PDB entry 6MMM | electron microscopy, 6.84 A resolution (low resolution: residue-level contacts below are approximate; hydrogen-bond / salt-bridge calls are withheld) | chains A and D of the 4 polymer chains in the assembly

[Chain A]
Protein: Glutamate receptor ionotropic, NMDA 1
Source organism: Rattus norvegicus
UniProtKB: P35439 (NMDZ1_RAT), isoform P35439-5; residue numbers follow UniProt; this construct covers 1-838
Sequence (838 residues; row label = number of the first residue in the row):
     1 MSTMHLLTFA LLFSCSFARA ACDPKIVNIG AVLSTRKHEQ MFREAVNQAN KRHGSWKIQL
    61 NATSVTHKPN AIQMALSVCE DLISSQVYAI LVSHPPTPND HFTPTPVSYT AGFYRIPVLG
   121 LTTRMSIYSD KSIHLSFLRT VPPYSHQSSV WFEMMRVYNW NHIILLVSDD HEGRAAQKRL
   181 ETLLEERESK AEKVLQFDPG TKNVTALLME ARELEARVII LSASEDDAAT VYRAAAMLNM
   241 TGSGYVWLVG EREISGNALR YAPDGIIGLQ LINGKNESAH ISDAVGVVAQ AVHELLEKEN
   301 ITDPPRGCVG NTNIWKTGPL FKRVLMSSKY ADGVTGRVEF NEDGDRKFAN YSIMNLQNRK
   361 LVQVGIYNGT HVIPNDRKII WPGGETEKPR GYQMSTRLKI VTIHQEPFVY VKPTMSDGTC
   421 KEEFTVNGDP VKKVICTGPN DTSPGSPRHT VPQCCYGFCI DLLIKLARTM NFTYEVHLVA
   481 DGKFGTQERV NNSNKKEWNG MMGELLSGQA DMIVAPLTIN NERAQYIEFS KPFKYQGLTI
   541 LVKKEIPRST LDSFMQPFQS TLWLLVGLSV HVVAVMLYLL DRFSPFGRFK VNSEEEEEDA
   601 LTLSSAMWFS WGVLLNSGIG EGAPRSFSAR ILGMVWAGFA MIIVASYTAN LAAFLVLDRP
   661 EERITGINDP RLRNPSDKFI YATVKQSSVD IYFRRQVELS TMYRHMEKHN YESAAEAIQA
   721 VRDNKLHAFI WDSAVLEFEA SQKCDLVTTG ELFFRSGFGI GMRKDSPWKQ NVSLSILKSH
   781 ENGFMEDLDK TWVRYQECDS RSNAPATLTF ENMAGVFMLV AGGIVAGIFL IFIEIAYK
Disordered / not traced: 1-24, 548-551, 586-600, 618-626, 798-806
Curated features (UniProtKB/Swiss-Prot):
  - region: Leu603 to Pro624 (Pore-forming)
  - binding site (glycine): Pro516, Thr518, Arg523, Ser688, Asp732
  - glycosylation (N-linked (GlcNAc...) asparagine): Asn61, Asn203, Asn239, Asn276, Asn300, Asn350, Asn368, Asn440, Asn471, Asn491, Asn674, Asn771
Disulfide bonds: Cys420-Cys454, Cys436-Cys455
Covalently attached groups: N-acetylglucosamine (NAG) linked to Asn61, Asn203, Asn239, Asn276, Asn300, Asn350, Asn368, Asn440, Asn471, Asn491, Asn771

[Chain D]
Protein: Glutamate receptor ionotropic, NMDA 2A
Source organism: Rattus norvegicus
UniProtKB: Q00959 (NMDE1_RAT); numbering as in UniProt (aligned over 1-837)
Sequence (837 residues; numbered 1 to 837; the number before each row is that of its first residue):
     1 MGRLGYWTLL VLPALLVWRD PAQNAAAEKG PPALNIAVLL GHSHDVTERE LRNLWGPEQA
    61 TGLPLDVNVV ALLMNRTDPK SLITHVCDLM SGARIHGLVF GDDTDQEAVA QMLDFISSQT
   121 FIPILGIHGG ASMIMADKDP TSTFFQFGAS IQQQATVMLK IMQDYDWHVF SLVTTIFPGY
   181 RDFISFIKTT VDNSFVGWDM QNVITLDTSF EDAKTQVQLK KIHSSVILLY CSKDEAVLIL
   241 SEARSLGLTG YDFFWIVPSL VSGNTELIPK EFPSGLISVS YDDWDYSLEA RVRDGLGILT
   301 TAASSMLEKF SYIPEAKASC YGQAEKPETP LHTLHQFMVN VTWDGKDLSF TEEGYQVHPR
   361 LVVIVLNKDR EWEKVGKWEN QTLSLRHAVW PRYKSFSDCE PDDNHLSIVT LEEAPFVIVE
   421 DIDPLTETCV RNTVPCRKFV KINNSTNEGM NVKKCCKGFC IDILKKLSRT VKFTYDLYLV
   481 TNGKHGKKVN NVWNGMIGEV VYQRAVMAVG SLTINEERSE VVDFSVPFVE TGISVMVSRS
   541 NGTVSPSAFL EPFSASVWVM MFVMLLIVSA IAVFVFEYFS PVGYNRNLAK GKAPHGPSFT
   601 IGKAIWLLWG LVFNNSVPVQ NPKGTTSKIM VSVWAFFAVI FLASYTANLA AFMIQEEFVD
   661 QVTGLSDKKF QRPHDYSPPF RFGTVPNGST ERNIRNNYPY MHQYMTRFNQ RGVEDALVSL
   721 KTGKLDAFIY DAAVLNYKAG RDEGCKLVTI GSGYIFATTG YGIALQKGSP WKRQIDLALL
   781 QFVGDGEMEE LETLWLTGIC HNEKNEVMSS QLDIDNMAGV FYMLAAAMAL SLITFIW
Disordered / not traced: 1-33, 324-329, 395-402, 580-597, 803-808
Construct notes: conflict Thr758 (Ser in Q00959)
Disulfide bonds: Cys87-Cys320, Cys429-Cys455
Covalently attached groups: N-acetylglucosamine (NAG) linked to Asn75, Asn340, Asn380, Asn443, Asn444, Asn687

[How chain A and chain D interact]
Pairs across the interface (73; chain A residue first):
  Glu188(A) with Lys772(D); Arg773(D)
  Asn520(A) with Leu780(D)
  Asn521(A) with Leu777(D); Leu780(D); Gln781(D)
  Ala524(A) with Arg773(D); Leu780(D)
  Gln525(A) with Arg773(D); Leu777(D)
  Pro532(A) with Pro527(D)
  Tyr535(A) with Glu530(D); Thr758(D); Thr759(D); Gly760(D)
  Gln536(A) with Glu530(D)
  Met555(A) with Phe636(D); Ile640(D)
  Trp608(A) with Thr625(D); Lys628(D)
  Leu615(A) with Ser632(D); Ala635(D); Phe636(D)
  Thr648(A) with Ala643(D); Thr646(D)
  Leu651(A) with Ala643(D); Ala647(D)
  Ala652(A) with Thr646(D); Ala647(D); Ala650(D)
  Leu655(A) with Ala647(D); Ala650(D); Ala651(D); Ile654(D)
  Val656(A) with Ile654(D)
  Tyr692(A) with Val783(D); Gly784(D)
  Arg695(A) with Leu780(D); Gly784(D)
  Gln696(A) with Gly784(D); Asp785(D); Gly786(D)
  Arg755(A) with Glu530(D)
  Ser756(A) with Glu530(D)
  Leu777(A) with Asn515(D); Glu516(D); Ser519(D)
  Glu781(A) with Asn697(D)
  Glu786(A) with Tyr754(D); Ile755(D)
  Thr807(A) with Phe553(D)
  Leu808(A) with Pro552(D); Phe553(D)
  Thr809(A) with Phe553(D); Ser554(D); Val557(D); Asn648(D)
  Phe810(A) with Phe553(D); Ala555(D); Ser556(D)
  Asn812(A) with Ser644(D)
  Met813(A) with Ser556(D); Val557(D)
  Val816(A) with Ile640(D)
  Phe817(A) with Met560(D); Met561(D); Met564(D)
  Val820(A) with Met564(D); Phe637(D)
  Ile828(A) with Ile571(D)
  Ile831(A) with Thr626(D); Ile629(D)
  Ile835(A) with Tyr578(D)
Other interface residues (no listed pair), chain A (51 interface residues in all): Glu185, Ile519, Tyr526, Glu528, Trp563, Asn616, Ser617, Val644, Leu657, Phe754, His780, Asn782, Ala821, Ile824, Glu834
Other interface residues (no listed pair), chain D (57 interface residues in all): Asn614, Val633, Val639, Leu642, Asn696, Phe756, Ala757, Glu789, Glu792

[Overview]
51 residues of chain A face 57 of chain D across their interface. Covalently linked N-acetylglucosamine: at
Asn61(A), Asn203(A), Asn239(A), Asn276(A), Asn300(A) and Asn350(A) and 5 more. Covalently linked
N-acetylglucosamine: at Asn75(D), Asn340(D), Asn380(D), Asn443(D), Asn444(D) and Asn687(D).
Here chain A is Glutamate receptor ionotropic, NMDA 1 and chain D is Glutamate receptor ionotropic, NMDA 2A,
both from Rattus norvegicus. Entry 6MMM (Diheteromeric NMDA receptor GluN1/GluN2A in the 'Extended-1'
conformation, in complex with glycine and glutamate, in the ...) was determined by electron microscopy,
deposited together with 6MM9, 6MMA, 6MMB, 6MMG, 6MMH, 6MMI and 12 further entries.
